PDB entry 1H7O | X-ray diffraction, 1.75 A resolution | chain A

== Chain A ==
Name: 5-aminolaevulinic acid dehydratase
From: Saccharomyces cerevisiae
Notes: EC 4.2.1.24
UniProtKB: P05373 (HEM2_YEAST); residue numbers follow UniProt; this construct covers 1-341
Amino-acid sequence (341 residues; each row starts with the number of its first residue):
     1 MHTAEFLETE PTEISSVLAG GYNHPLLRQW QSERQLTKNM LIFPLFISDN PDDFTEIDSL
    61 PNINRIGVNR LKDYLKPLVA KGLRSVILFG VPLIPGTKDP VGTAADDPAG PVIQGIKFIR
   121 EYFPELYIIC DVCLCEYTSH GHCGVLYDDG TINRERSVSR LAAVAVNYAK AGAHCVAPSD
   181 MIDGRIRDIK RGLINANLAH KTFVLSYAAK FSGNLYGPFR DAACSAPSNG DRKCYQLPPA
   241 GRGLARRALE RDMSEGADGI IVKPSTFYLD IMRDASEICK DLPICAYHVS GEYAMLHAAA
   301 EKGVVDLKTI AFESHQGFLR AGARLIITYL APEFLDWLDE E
Covalently attached groups: delta-amino valeric acid (DAV) linked to Lys263
Metal / ion sites: Zn2+: Cys133, Cys135, Cys143
Ligand contacts: delta-amino valeric acid (DAV): Phe89, Asp131, Ser179, Tyr207, Lys210, Leu215, Tyr216, Phe219, Tyr287, Val289, Ser290, Tyr329
Curated features (UniProtKB/Swiss-Prot):
  - active site (Schiff-base intermediate with substrate): Lys210, Lys263
  - binding site (Zn(2+)): Cys133, Cys135, Cys143
  - binding site (5-aminolevulinate): Arg220, Arg232, Ser290, Tyr329
  - modified residue: Ser254 (Phosphoserine)

== Summary ==
Delta-amino valeric acid is covalently linked to Lys263. Cys133, Cys135 and Cys143 coordinate Zn2+. UniProt
lists active-site residues Lys210 and Lys263, 3 Zn2+-binding residues and 4 residues binding
5-aminolevulinate.
Chain A is 5-aminolaevulinic acid dehydratase (Saccharomyces cerevisiae); the structure, Schiff-base complex
of yeast 5-aminolaevulinic acid dehydratase with 5-aminolaevulinic acid at 1.7 A resolution, was determined by
X-ray diffraction, deposited together with 1H7P, 1H7R and 1H7N.
